5AH2 - chains C and G of the 4 polymer chains in the assembly; structure by X-ray diffraction, 2.13 A resolution.

# Chain C
Protein: DNA polymerase III subunit beta
From: Mycobacterium smegmatis
Notes: EC 2.7.7.7
UniProtKB: A0QND6 (A0QND6_MYCS2); numbering as in UniProt (aligned over 1-397)
Chain sequence (401 residues; row label = number of the first residue in the row; numbers below 1 keep their minus sign (Gly-3 is residue -3)):
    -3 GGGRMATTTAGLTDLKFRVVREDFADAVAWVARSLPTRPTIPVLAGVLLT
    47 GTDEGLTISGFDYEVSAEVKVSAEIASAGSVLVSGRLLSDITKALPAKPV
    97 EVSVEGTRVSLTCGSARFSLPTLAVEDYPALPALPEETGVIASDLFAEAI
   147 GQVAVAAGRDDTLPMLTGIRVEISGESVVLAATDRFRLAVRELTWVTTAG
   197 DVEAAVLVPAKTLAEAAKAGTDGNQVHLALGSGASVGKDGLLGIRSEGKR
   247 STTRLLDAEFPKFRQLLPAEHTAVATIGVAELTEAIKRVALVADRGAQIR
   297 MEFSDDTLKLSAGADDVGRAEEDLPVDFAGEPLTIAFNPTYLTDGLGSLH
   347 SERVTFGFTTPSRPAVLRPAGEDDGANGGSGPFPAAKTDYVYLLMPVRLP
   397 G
Unresolved in the structure: -3 to 7, 34, 292, 369-373, 397
Sequence notes: expression tag (-3 to 0)
Bound ions: Na+ near Ser55 (its only coordinating residue here)

# Chain G
Protein: Griselimycin
From: Streptomyces caelicus
Chain sequence (11 residues; each row starts with the number of its first residue):
     1 XVPTLPLVPXG
Modified residues: ACE (acetyl group) at position 1, MLU (N-methyl-D-leucine) at position 10; Val2, Val8 (n-methylvaline; MVA); Pro3, Pro6 ((4r)-4-methyl-l-proline; MP8); Thr4 (n-methylidene-l-threonine; NZC)
Covalently attached groups: covalent link Thr4-Gly11

# Chain C / chain G interface
Residue-residue contacts (26; chain C residue first):
  Thr179(C) with Leu5(G)
  Arg181(C) with Thr4(G); Leu5(G), hydrogen bond (backbone-backbone); MLU_10(G), hydrogen bond (side chain-backbone); Gly11(G)
  Phe182(C) with Val2(G); Pro3(G); Thr4(G); Leu5(G)
  Arg183(C) with Leu5(G)
  Leu184(C) with Leu5(G)
  Pro257(C) with Leu7(G), hydrophobic
  Gln261(C) with Val8(G)
  Leu262(C) with Leu5(G), hydrophobic; Pro6(G); Leu7(G), hydrophobic
  Ser358(C) with Pro3(G)
  Pro360(C) with Leu5(G), hydrophobic
  Met391(C) with Pro3(G); Thr4(G); Leu5(G), hydrophobic
  Pro392(C) with Pro3(G)
  Val393(C) with ACE_1(G); Val2(G)
  Arg394(C) with ACE_1(G), hydrogen bond (backbone-backbone); Pro3(G)
Also at the interface, not in a pair above, chain C (18 interface residues in all): Leu159, Met161, Lys258, Leu389

# In short
The interface between chain C and chain G involves 18 residues on one side and 10 on the other, with 3
hydrogen bonds. Polar pairs include Arg181(C)-MLU_10(G), Arg181(C)-Leu5(G) and Arg394(C)-ACE_1(G).
Here chain C is DNA polymerase III subunit beta (Mycobacterium smegmatis) and chain G is Griselimycin
(Streptomyces caelicus). Entry 5AH2 (The sliding clamp of Mycobacterium smegmatis in complex with a natural
product) was determined by X-ray diffraction together with 5AGU, 5AGV and 5AH4 from the same study.
